Entry 7S7H (X-ray diffraction, 2.40 A resolution); this record covers chains B and C of the 8 polymer chains in the assembly.

== Chain B ==
Molecule: Methane monooxygenase beta chain
From: Methylosinus trichosporium OB3b
UniProtKB: A0A2D2D5X7 (A0A2D2D5X7_METTR); numbering as in UniProt (aligned over 4-395)
Chain sequence (392 residues; each row starts with the number of its first residue):
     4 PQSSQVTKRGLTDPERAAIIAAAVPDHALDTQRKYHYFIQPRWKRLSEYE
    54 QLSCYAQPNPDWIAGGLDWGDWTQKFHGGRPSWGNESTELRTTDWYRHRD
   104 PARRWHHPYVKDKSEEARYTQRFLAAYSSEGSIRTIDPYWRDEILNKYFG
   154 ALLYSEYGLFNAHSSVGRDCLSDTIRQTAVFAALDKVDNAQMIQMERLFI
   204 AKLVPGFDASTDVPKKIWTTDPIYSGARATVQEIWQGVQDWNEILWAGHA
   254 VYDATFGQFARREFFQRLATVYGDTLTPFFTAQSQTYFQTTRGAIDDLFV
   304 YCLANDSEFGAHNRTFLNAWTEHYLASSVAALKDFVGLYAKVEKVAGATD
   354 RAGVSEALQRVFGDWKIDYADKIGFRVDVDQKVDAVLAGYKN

== Chain C ==
Molecule: Methane monooxygenase gamma chain
From: Methylosinus trichosporium OB3b
UniProtKB: A0A2D2D0T0 (A0A2D2D0T0_METTR); numbering as in UniProt (aligned over 2-169)
Chain sequence (168 residues; numbered 2 to 169; the number before each row is that of its first residue):
     2 AKREPIHDNSIRTEWEAKIAKLTSVDQATKFIQDFRLAYTSPFRKSYDID
    52 VDYQYIERKIEEKLSVLKTEKLPVADLITKATTGEDAAAVEATWIAKIKA
   102 AKSKYEAERIHIEFRQLYKPPVLPVNVFLRTDAALGTVLMEIRNTDYYGT
   152 PLEGLRKERGVKVLHLQA
Unresolved in the structure: 169

== Chain B / chain C interface ==
Pairs across the interface - 52 pairs, chain B then chain C:
  Asp64(B) - His8(C)  salt bridge
  Asp64(B) - Arg13(C)  salt bridge
  Asp64(B) - Arg59(C)  hydrogen bond (backbone-side chain)
  Trp65(B) - Gln55(C)  hydrogen bond
  Trp65(B) - Tyr56(C)
  Trp65(B) - Arg59(C)
  Ala67(B) - Arg59(C)
  Asp71(B) - His8(C)
  Trp72(B) - Ile7(C)  hydrophobic
  Trp72(B) - His8(C)
  Gly73(B) - Gln55(C)
  Asp74(B) - Gln55(C)  hydrogen bond
  His80(B) - His112(C)
  His80(B) - Met141(C)
  His80(B) - Arg144(C)  hydrogen bond
  His80(B) - Asn145(C)
  Gly81(B) - His112(C)
  Gly81(B) - Ile113(C)
  Gly81(B) - Arg116(C)
  Gly81(B) - Leu140(C)
  Gly82(B) - Arg116(C)  hydrogen bond (backbone-side chain)
  Arg83(B) - Arg116(C)
  Arg83(B) - Leu130(C)  hydrogen bond (side chain-backbone)
  Arg83(B) - Asp133(C)  salt bridge
  Arg83(B) - Ala134(C)
  Pro84(B) - Arg116(C)
  Asn88(B) - Glu62(C)
  Glu89(B) - Arg116(C)  salt bridge
  Glu89(B) - Lys120(C)
  Glu89(B) - Pro121(C)
  Glu89(B) - Val126(C)
  Glu89(B) - Phe129(C)
  Glu89(B) - Leu130(C)
  Ser90(B) - Val126(C)
  Thr91(B) - Val126(C)
  Glu92(B) - Pro125(C)
  Glu92(B) - Val126(C)  hydrogen bond (side chain-backbone)
  Arg94(B) - Glu62(C)  salt bridge
  Val241(B) - Asn127(C)
  Gln242(B) - Asn127(C)  hydrogen bond (backbone-side chain)
  Gln242(B) - Leu130(C)
  Asp243(B) - Asn127(C)  hydrogen bond (backbone-side chain)
  Glu246(B) - Asn127(C)  hydrogen bond
  Phe312(B) - Glu63(C)
  Phe312(B) - Val67(C)  hydrophobic
  His315(B) - Ser66(C)  hydrogen bond
  His315(B) - Val67(C)
  His315(B) - Thr70(C)
  Thr318(B) - Thr70(C)
  Thr318(B) - Leu78(C)
  Phe319(B) - Thr70(C)
  Ala322(B) - Val75(C)  hydrophobic
Interface residues without a listed pair, chain B (31 interface residues in all): Leu70, Thr95, Thr96, Glu311
Interface residues without a listed pair, chain C (34 interface residues in all): Tyr54, Lys69, Pro122, Arg131, Gly137

== Overview ==
Chain B and chain C form an interface of 31 and 34 residues respectively; the contacts include 11 hydrogen
bonds and 5 salt bridges. Polar contacts include Asp64(B)-His8(C), Asp64(B)-Arg13(C) and Arg83(B)-Asp133(C).
Here chain B is Methane monooxygenase beta chain and chain C is Methane monooxygenase gamma chain, both from
Methylosinus trichosporium OB3b. Entry 7S7H (Complex structure of Methane monooxygenase hydroxylase and
regulatory subunit DBL2) was determined by X-ray diffraction, deposited together with 7S6Q, 7S6R, 7S6S and
7S6T.
